PDB entry 7VGZ | electron microscopy, 3.30 A resolution | chains D and F of the 5 polymer chains in the assembly

Chain D:
Protein: Guanine nucleotide-binding protein G(I)/G(S)/G(T) subunit beta-1
From: Rattus norvegicus
Reference sequence: P54311 (GBB1_RAT); numbering as in UniProt (aligned over 2-340)
Chain sequence (345 residues; each row starts with the number of its first residue; numbers below 1 keep their minus sign (Gly-4 is residue -4)):
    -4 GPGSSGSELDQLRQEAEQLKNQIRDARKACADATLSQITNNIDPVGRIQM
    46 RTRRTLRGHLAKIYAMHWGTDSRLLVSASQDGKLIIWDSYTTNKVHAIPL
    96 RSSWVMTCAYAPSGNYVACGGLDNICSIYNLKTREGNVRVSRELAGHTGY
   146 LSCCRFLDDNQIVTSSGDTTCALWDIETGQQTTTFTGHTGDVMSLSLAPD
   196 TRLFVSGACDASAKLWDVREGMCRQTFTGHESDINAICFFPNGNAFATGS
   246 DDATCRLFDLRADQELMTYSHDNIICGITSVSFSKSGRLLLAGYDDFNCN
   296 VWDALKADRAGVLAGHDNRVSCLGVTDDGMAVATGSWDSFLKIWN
Not modelled in the structure: -4 to 2
Construct notes: expression tag (-4 to 1)
Disulfides: Cys121-Cys149
UniProt features mapped onto this chain:
  - modified residue: Ser2 (N-acetylserine), His266 (Phosphohistidine)

Chain F:
Protein: scFv16
From: synthetic construct
Notes: antibody fragment or engineered binder
Chain sequence (256 residues; each row starts with the number of its first residue):
     1 DVQLVESGGGLVQPGGSRKLSCSASGFAFSSFGMHWVRQAPEKGLEWVAY
    51 ISSGSGTIYYADTVKGRFTISRDDPKNTLFLQMTSLRSEDTAMYYCVRSI
   101 YYYGSSPFDFWGQGTTLTVSSGGGGSGGGGSGGGGSDIVMTQATSSVPVT
   151 PGESVSISCRSSKSLLHSNGNTYLYWFLQRPGQSPQLLIYRMSNLASGVP
   201 DRFSGSGSGTAFTLTISRLEAEDVGVYYCMQHLEYPLTFGAGTKLELKGS
   251 LEVLFQ
Not modelled in the structure: 1, 121-135, 248-256
Disulfides: Cys159-Cys229

Interface between chain D and chain F:
Contacting residue pairs (12; chain D residue first):
  Asp66(D) - Tyr103(F)
  Arg68(D) - Tyr103(F)
  Leu69(D) - Tyr103(F)  hydrophobic
  Val90(D) - Tyr102(F)  hydrophobic
  Arg129(D) - Val2(F)
  Arg129(D) - Arg98(F)  hydrogen bond (backbone-side chain)
  Glu130(D) - Gly26(F)
  Glu130(D) - Phe27(F)
  Glu130(D) - Ala28(F)  hydrogen bond (backbone-backbone)
  Glu130(D) - Phe32(F)
  Gly131(D) - Phe32(F)
  Asn132(D) - Ala28(F)
Interface residues without a listed pair, chain D (10 interface residues in all): Asp83, His91
Interface residues without a listed pair, chain F (9 interface residues in all): Phe110

Summary:
10 residues of chain D and 9 residues of chain F are in contact, with 2 hydrogen bonds. Polar contacts include
Arg129(D)-Arg98(F) and Glu130(D)-Ala28(F).
Chain D is Guanine nucleotide-binding protein G(I)/G(S)/G(T) subunit beta-1 (Rattus norvegicus) and chain F is
scFv16 (synthetic construct); the structure, MT1-remalteon-Gi complex, was determined by electron microscopy
together with 7VGY and 7VH0 from the same study.
